Entry 3HBJ (X-ray diffraction, 2.10 A resolution); this record covers chain A.

== Chain A ==
Molecule: Flavonoid 3-O-glucosyltransferase
From: Medicago truncatula
Notes: EC 2.4.1.-
Reference sequence: A6XNC6 (UGFGT_MEDTR); residues 1-454 here = UniProt positions 1-454
Amino-acid sequence (454 residues; each row starts with the number of its first residue):
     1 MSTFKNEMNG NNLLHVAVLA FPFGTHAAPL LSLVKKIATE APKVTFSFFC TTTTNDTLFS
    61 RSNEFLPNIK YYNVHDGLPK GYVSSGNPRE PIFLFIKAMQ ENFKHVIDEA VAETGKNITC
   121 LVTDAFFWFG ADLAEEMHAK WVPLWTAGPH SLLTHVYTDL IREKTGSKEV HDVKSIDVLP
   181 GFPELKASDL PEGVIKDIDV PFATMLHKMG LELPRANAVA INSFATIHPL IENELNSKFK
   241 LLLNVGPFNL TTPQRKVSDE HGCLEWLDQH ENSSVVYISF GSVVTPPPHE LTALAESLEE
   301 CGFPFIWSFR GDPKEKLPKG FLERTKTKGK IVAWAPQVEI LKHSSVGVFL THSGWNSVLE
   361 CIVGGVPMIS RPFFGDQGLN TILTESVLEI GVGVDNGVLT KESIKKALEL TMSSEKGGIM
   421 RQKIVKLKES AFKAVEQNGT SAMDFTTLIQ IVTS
Not modelled in the structure: 1-9
Small-molecule neighbours: UDP (uridine-5'-diphosphate): Gly24, Thr25, Lys256, Tyr277, Ser279, Gly281, Ser282, Val283, Ser308, Arg310, Trp334, Ala335, Gln337, His352, Gly354, Trp355, Asn356, Ser357, Glu360, Phe374, Gln377
Swiss-Prot annotation at these positions:
  - active site: His26 (Proton acceptor), Asp124 (Charge relay)
  - binding site (UDP): Thr25, Ser282, Ser308, Trp334, Ala335, His352, Asn356, Ser357, Glu360
  - binding site (myricetin): Arg89, His155, Glu192, Phe202, Gly375
  - binding site (UDP-alpha-D-glucose): Ala335, Gln337, His352, Trp355, Asn356, Ser357, Glu360, Asp376, Gln377

== Overview ==
Chain A binds UDP. UniProt lists active-site residues His26 and Asp124, 9 UDP-binding residues, 5
myricetin-binding residues and 9 UDP-alpha-D-glucose-binding residues.
Chain A is Flavonoid 3-O-glucosyltransferase (Medicago truncatula); the structure, Structure of UGT78G1
complexed with UDP, was determined by X-ray diffraction together with 3HBF from the same study.
